PDB entry 9BOH | X-ray diffraction, 2.00 A resolution | chains A and B

[Chain A (and B)]
Name: Serine hydroxymethyltransferase
From: Thermus thermophilus HB8
Notes: EC 2.1.2.1; chain B of this document is another copy of the same molecule, construct and numbering; everything in this record applies to it too
Reference sequence: Q5SI56 (GLYA_THET8); residue numbers follow UniProt; this construct covers 6-407
Sequence (402 residues; row label = number of the first residue in the row):
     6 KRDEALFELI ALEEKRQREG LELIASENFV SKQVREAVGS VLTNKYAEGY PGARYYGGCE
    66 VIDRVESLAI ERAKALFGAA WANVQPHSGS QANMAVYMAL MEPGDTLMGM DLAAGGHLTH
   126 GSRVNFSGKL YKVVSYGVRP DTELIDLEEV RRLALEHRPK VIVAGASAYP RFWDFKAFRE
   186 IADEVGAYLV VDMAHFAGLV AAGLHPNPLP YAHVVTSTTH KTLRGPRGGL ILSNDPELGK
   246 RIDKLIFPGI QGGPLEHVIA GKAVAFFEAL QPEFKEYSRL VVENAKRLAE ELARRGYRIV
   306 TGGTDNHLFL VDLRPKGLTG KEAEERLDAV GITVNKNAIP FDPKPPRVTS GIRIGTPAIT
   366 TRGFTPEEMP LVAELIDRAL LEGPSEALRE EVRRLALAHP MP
Ligand contacts:
  - A1AQW ((E)-N-({3-hydroxy-2-methyl-5-[(phosphonooxy)methyl]pyridin-4-yl}methylidene)glycine): Tyr51, Glu53, Tyr61, Gly257, Gly258
  - 6S-folinic acid (FFO; N-[4-({[(6S)-2-amino-5-formyl-4-oxo-3,4,5,6,7,8-hexahydropteridin-6-yl]methyl}amino)benzoyl]-L-glutamic acid): Glu53, Tyr60, Tyr61, Phe252, Pro253
UniProt features mapped onto this chain:
  - binding site (pyridoxal 5'-phosphate): Tyr51, Gly94, Ser95, Ser172, His200, His225, Gly258
  - binding site ((6S)-5,6,7,8-tetrahydrofolate): Leu117, Gly121 to Leu123, Glu242
  - site: His225 (Plays an important role in substrate specificity)
  - modified residue: Lys226 (N6-(pyridoxal phosphate)lysine)
From the paper describing this entry:
  - binding site for A1AQW: Ser31, Tyr61, Ser172, Asp197, His200, Arg358
  - conformationally variable residues (loop rearrangement, order/disorder transition, side-chain flip): Asp116 to Leu123, Lys226, Phe346, Pro350 to Arg352
  - contacts within the chain: Thr223-Lys226 (hydrogen bond)
  - binding site for 6S-folinic acid: Glu53
  - binding site for sulfate ion: Tyr51, Gly94, Ser95, His200, Lys226, Gly258, Arg358

[Interface between chain A and chain B]
Residue-residue contacts (143):
  Lys6(A) - Gln38(B)  hydrogen bond (backbone-side chain)
  Lys6(A) - Phe272(B)
  Arg7(A) - Gln38(B)
  Arg7(A) - Glu41(B)  salt bridge
  Arg7(A) - Phe272(B)
  Asp8(A) - Gln38(B)  hydrogen bond (backbone-side chain)
  Asp8(A) - Arg77(B)  salt bridge
  Asp8(A) - Ala268(B)
  Asp8(A) - Val269(B)
  Asp8(A) - Phe272(B)
  Leu11(A) - Ala265(B)
  Leu11(A) - Val269(B)  hydrophobic
  Phe12(A) - Gln38(B)
  Phe12(A) - Glu41(B)
  Leu14(A) - Val66(B)
  Leu14(A) - Arg69(B)
  Leu14(A) - Val70(B)  hydrophobic
  Glu18(A) - Leu47(B)
  Glu18(A) - Val66(B)
  Glu19(A) - Val46(B)
  Arg21(A) - Lys50(B)
  Arg21(A) - Gly63(B)  hydrogen bond (side chain-backbone)
  Arg21(A) - Glu65(B)
  Gln22(A) - Val46(B)  hydrogen bond (side chain-backbone)
  Gln22(A) - Asn49(B)  hydrogen bond
  Glu27(A) - Lys50(B)  salt bridge
  Ile29(A) - Lys50(B)
  Ser31(A) - Tyr51(B)
  Glu32(A) - Asn49(B)
  Glu32(A) - Lys50(B)  salt bridge
  Glu32(A) - Tyr51(B)  hydrogen bond (side chain-backbone)
  Asn33(A) - Asn49(B)
  Phe34(A) - Asn49(B)
  Val35(A) - Thr48(B)
  Val35(A) - Asn49(B)  hydrogen bond (backbone-side chain)
  Gln38(A) - Lys6(B)  hydrogen bond (side chain-backbone)
  Gln38(A) - Arg7(B)
  Gln38(A) - Asp8(B)  hydrogen bond (side chain-backbone)
  Gln38(A) - Phe12(B)
  Arg40(A) - Gly44(B)  hydrogen bond (side chain-backbone)
  Arg40(A) - Ser45(B)
  Arg40(A) - Val46(B)
  Glu41(A) - Arg7(B)  salt bridge
  Glu41(A) - Phe12(B)
  Ala42(A) - Ile15(B)  hydrophobic
  Val43(A) - Val43(B)
  Gly44(A) - Arg40(B)  hydrogen bond (backbone-side chain)
  Ser45(A) - Arg40(B)
  Val46(A) - Glu19(B)
  Val46(A) - Gln22(B)  hydrogen bond (backbone-side chain)
  Leu47(A) - Ile15(B)  hydrophobic
  Leu47(A) - Glu18(B)
  Thr48(A) - Val35(B)
  Thr48(A) - Arg232(B)  hydrogen bond (backbone-side chain)
  Asn49(A) - Gln22(B)  hydrogen bond
  Asn49(A) - Glu32(B)
  Asn49(A) - Asn33(B)
  Asn49(A) - Phe34(B)
  Asn49(A) - Val35(B)  hydrogen bond (side chain-backbone)
  Asn49(A) - Arg232(B)
  Lys50(A) - Arg21(B)
  Lys50(A) - Glu27(B)  salt bridge
  Lys50(A) - Ile29(B)
  Lys50(A) - Glu32(B)  salt bridge
  Lys50(A) - Arg232(B)  hydrogen bond (backbone-side chain)
  Tyr51(A) - Ser31(B)
  Tyr51(A) - Glu32(B)  hydrogen bond (backbone-side chain)
  Tyr51(A) - His225(B)  hydrogen bond
  Tyr51(A) - Lys226(B)  hydrogen bond
  Tyr51(A) - Arg232(B)
  Arg59(A) - Lys341(B)
  Tyr60(A) - Asn340(B)
  Tyr60(A) - Pro351(B)
  Tyr60(A) - Arg352(B)
  Tyr61(A) - Ile29(B)  hydrophobic
  Tyr61(A) - Ser31(B)
  Tyr61(A) - Glu329(B)
  Tyr61(A) - Asn340(B)
  Tyr61(A) - Arg358(B)
  Gly62(A) - Ile29(B)
  Gly62(A) - Glu329(B)
  Gly62(A) - Asp333(B)
  Gly62(A) - Thr338(B)
  Gly62(A) - Val339(B)  hydrogen bond (backbone-backbone)
  Gly63(A) - Arg21(B)  hydrogen bond (backbone-side chain)
  Gly63(A) - Asp333(B)  hydrogen bond (backbone-side chain)
  Gly63(A) - Thr338(B)
  Glu65(A) - Arg21(B)
  Glu65(A) - Asp333(B)
  Val66(A) - Leu14(B)
  Val66(A) - Glu18(B)
  Arg69(A) - Leu14(B)
  Arg69(A) - Leu17(B)
  Val70(A) - Leu14(B)  hydrophobic
  Arg77(A) - Asp8(B)  salt bridge
  His92(A) - His92(B)
  His92(A) - Ser93(B)
  His92(A) - Gln96(B)
  Ser93(A) - His92(B)
  Ser95(A) - Ile255(B)  hydrogen bond (side chain-backbone)
  Ser95(A) - Gln256(B)
  Ser95(A) - Gly257(B)  hydrogen bond (side chain-backbone)
  Gln96(A) - His92(B)
  Gln96(A) - Gln96(B)
  Gln96(A) - Ile255(B)  hydrogen bond (side chain-backbone)
  Met99(A) - Met99(B)  hydrophobic
  Met99(A) - Ile255(B)
  Leu123(A) - Phe252(B)  hydrophobic
  Leu123(A) - Pro253(B)  hydrophobic
  Val129(A) - Pro253(B)  hydrophobic
  Val129(A) - Gly254(B)
  Asn130(A) - Pro253(B)  hydrogen bond (side chain-backbone)
  Asn130(A) - Gly254(B)  hydrogen bond (side chain-backbone)
  Phe131(A) - Gly254(B)  hydrogen bond (backbone-backbone)
  His225(A) - Tyr51(B)  hydrogen bond
  Lys226(A) - Tyr51(B)
  Arg232(A) - Thr48(B)  hydrogen bond (side chain-backbone)
  Arg232(A) - Asn49(B)
  Arg232(A) - Lys50(B)  hydrogen bond (side chain-backbone)
  Arg232(A) - Tyr51(B)
  Arg232(A) - Leu260(B)
  Phe252(A) - Leu123(B)  hydrophobic
  Pro253(A) - Val129(B)
  Pro253(A) - Asn130(B)  hydrogen bond (backbone-side chain)
  Gly254(A) - Val129(B)
  Gly254(A) - Asn130(B)  hydrogen bond (backbone-side chain)
  Gly254(A) - Phe131(B)  hydrogen bond (backbone-backbone)
  Ile255(A) - Ser95(B)
  Ile255(A) - Gln96(B)  hydrogen bond (backbone-side chain)
  Gln256(A) - Ser95(B)
  Gly257(A) - Ser95(B)  hydrogen bond (backbone-side chain)
  Pro259(A) - Arg232(B)
  Leu260(A) - Arg232(B)
  Ala265(A) - Leu11(B)
  Ala268(A) - Asp8(B)
  Val269(A) - Asp8(B)
  Val269(A) - Leu11(B)  hydrophobic
  Phe272(A) - Lys6(B)
  Phe272(A) - Arg7(B)
  Phe272(A) - Asp8(B)
  Asp333(A) - Gly63(B)
  Asn340(A) - Tyr61(B)
  Arg358(A) - Tyr61(B)  hydrogen bond
Other interface residues (no listed pair), chain A (80 interface residues in all): Ala10, Ile15, Leu17, Ile67, Leu73, Met103, Pro108, Lys134, Leu135, His262, Gln276, Thr338, Met406
Other interface residues (no listed pair), chain B (83 interface residues in all): Ala10, Ala42, Glu53, Tyr60, Gly62, Ile67, Leu73, Met103, Pro108, Leu135, Leu250, Pro259, His262
From the paper, about this interface:
  - specific contacts: Tyr51(A)-Lys226(B) (hydrogen bond)

[In short]
The interface between chain A and chain B involves 80 residues on one side and 83 on the other; the contacts
include 37 hydrogen bonds and 8 salt bridges. Among the polar pairs are Arg7(A)-Glu41(B), Asp8(A)-Arg77(B) and
Glu27(A)-Lys50(B). The authors report a hydrogen bond between Tyr51(A) and Lys226(B). The paper reports a
binding site for sulfate ion at Tyr51(A), Gly94(A) and Ser95(A) among others; a binding site for A1AQW at
Ser31(A), Tyr61(A) and Ser172(A) among others.
Both chains are Serine hydroxymethyltransferase (Thermus thermophilus HB8). Entry 9BOH (Room-temperature X-ray
structure of Thermus Thermophilus serine hydroxymethyltransferase (SHMT) with PLP-glycine external aldimine
and 5-formyltetrahydrofolate (folinic ...) was determined by X-ray diffraction (same publication as 9BOW and
9BPE).
